PDB entry 7UWA | electron microscopy, 4.30 A resolution (low resolution: residue-level contacts below are approximate; hydrogen-bond / salt-bridge calls are withheld) | chains B and K of the 31 polymer chains in the assembly

Chain B:
Protein: V-type proton ATPase subunit B2
Source organism: Citrus limon
UniProt: A0A067FXK2 (A0A067FXK2_CITSI); residues 1-488 here = UniProt positions 1-488
Chain sequence (488 residues; row label = number of the first residue in the row):
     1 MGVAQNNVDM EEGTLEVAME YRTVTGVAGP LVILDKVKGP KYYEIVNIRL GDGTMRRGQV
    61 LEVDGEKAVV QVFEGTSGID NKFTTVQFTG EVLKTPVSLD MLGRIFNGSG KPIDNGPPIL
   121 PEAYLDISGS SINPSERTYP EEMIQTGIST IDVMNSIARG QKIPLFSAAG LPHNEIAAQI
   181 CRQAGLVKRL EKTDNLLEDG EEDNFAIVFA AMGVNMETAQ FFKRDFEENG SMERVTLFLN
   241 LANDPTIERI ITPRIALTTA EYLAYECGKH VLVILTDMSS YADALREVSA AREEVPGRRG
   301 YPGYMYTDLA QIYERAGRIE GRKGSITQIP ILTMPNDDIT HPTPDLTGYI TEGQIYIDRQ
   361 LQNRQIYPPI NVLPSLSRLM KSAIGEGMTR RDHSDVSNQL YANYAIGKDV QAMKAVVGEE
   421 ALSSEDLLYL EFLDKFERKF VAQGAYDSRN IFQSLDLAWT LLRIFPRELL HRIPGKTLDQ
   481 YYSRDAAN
Unresolved in the structure: 1-11, 193-198, 485-488

Chain K:
Protein: V-type proton ATPase subunit E
Source organism: Citrus limon
UniProt: Q9MB46 (VATE_CITUN); residues 1-230 here = UniProt positions 1-230
Chain sequence (230 residues; numbered 1 to 230; the number before each row is that of its first residue):
     1 MNDADVSKQI QQMVRFIRQE AEEKANEISV SAEEEFNIEK LQLVEAEKKK IRQEYERKEK
    61 QVEIRKKIEY SMQLNASRIK VLQAQDDLVS NMMEAASKEV LNVSRDHNSY KKLLKGLIVQ
   121 SLLRLKEPAV LLRCRKDDHH LVESVLESAK EEYAQKLQVH PPEIIVDHHI YLPPGPGHHN
   181 AHGPSCSGGV VVASRDGKIV CENTLDARLD VVFRKKLPEI RKQLVSQVAA
Unresolved in the structure: 1, 168-175, 227-230

Interface between chain B and chain K:
Pairs across the interface - 41 pairs, chain B then chain K:
  L15(B) with R208(K); V211(K); V212(K); K215(K)
  E16(B) with Q120(K)
  V17(B) with R124(K); E202(K); A207(K); R208(K)
  M19(B) with R124(K); I199(K); V200(K); C201(K)
  E20(B) with K198(K); I199(K); V200(K)
  Y21(B) with K198(K); I199(K)
  R22(B) with G197(K); K198(K)
  T23(B) with K198(K)
  K36(B) with I199(K)
  K38(B) with L125(K); K126(K)
  R104(B) with L82(K)
  P117(B) with L82(K); Q83(K); D86(K)
  P118(B) with D86(K)
  L120(B) with Q85(K); L217(K); R221(K)
  P121(B) with L217(K); P218(K); R221(K)
  E122(B) with P218(K)
  Y124(B) with R214(K); L217(K); P218(K)
  E227(B) with M72(K)
  M232(B) with M72(K)
Other interface residues (no listed pair), chain B (26 interface residues in all): A18, S98, D100, G116, A123, E228, G230
Other interface residues (no listed pair), chain K (29 interface residues in all): I68, S71, I79, V89, N203

Overview:
26 residues of chain B and 29 residues of chain K are in contact.
Here chain B is V-type proton ATPase subunit B2 and chain K is V-type proton ATPase subunit E, both from
Citrus limon. Entry 7UWA (Citrus V-ATPase State 1, H in contact with subunits AB) was determined by electron
microscopy, deposited together with 7UW9, 7UWB, 7UWC and 7UWD.
